PDB entry 8V8E | X-ray diffraction, 2.00 A resolution | chains A and C

# Chain A
Name: 3C-like proteinase nsp5
Organism: Severe acute respiratory syndrome coronavirus 2
Notes: EC 3.4.22.69; fragment: catalytic domain
UniProtKB: P0DTD1 (R1AB_SARS2); residues 1-199 here correspond to UniProt positions 3264-3462 (UniProt number = residue number + 3263)
Chain sequence (207 residues; numbered 1 to 207; the number before each row is that of its first residue):
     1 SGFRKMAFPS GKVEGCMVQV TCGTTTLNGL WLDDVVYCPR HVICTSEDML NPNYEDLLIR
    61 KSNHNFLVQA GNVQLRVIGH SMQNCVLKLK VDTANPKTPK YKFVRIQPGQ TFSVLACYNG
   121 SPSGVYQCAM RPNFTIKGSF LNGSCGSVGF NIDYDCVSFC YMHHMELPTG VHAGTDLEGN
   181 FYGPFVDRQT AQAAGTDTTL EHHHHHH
Disordered / not traced: 1-5, 191-207
Sequence notes: expression tag (200-207)
Residues lining bound ligands: ensitrelvir (7YY; 6-[(6-chloranyl-2-methyl-indazol-5-yl)amino]-3-[(1-methyl-1,2,4-triazol-3-yl)methyl]-1-[[2,4,5-tris(fluoranyl)phenyl]methyl]-1,3,5-triazine-2,4-dione): Thr24, Thr25, Thr26, Leu27, His41, Met49, Phe140, Leu141, Asn142, Gly143, Ser144, Cys145, His163, His164, Met165, Glu166, His172, Asp187, Arg188, Gln189
Curated features (UniProtKB/Swiss-Prot):
  - active site: His41 (For 3CL-PRO activity), Cys145 (Nucleophile)
  - cross-link (Glycyl lysine isopeptide (Lys-Gly)): Lys5 (interchain with G-Cter in ubiquitin), Lys90 (interchain with G-Cter in ubiquitin)

# Chain C
Name: peptide
Organism: Severe acute respiratory syndrome coronavirus 2
Chain sequence (9 residues; numbered 1 to 9; the number before each row is that of its first residue):
     1 GTDTTLEHH

# How chain A and chain C interact
Contacting residue pairs (11; chain A residue first):
  Thr21(A) - His8(C)
  Gly23(A) - Thr5(C)
  Gly23(A) - Leu6(C)
  Gly23(A) - Glu7(C)
  Gly23(A) - His8(C)  hydrogen bond (backbone-backbone)
  Thr24(A) - Leu6(C)
  Thr24(A) - His8(C)
  Arg60(A) - Asp3(C)
  Lys61(A) - Asp3(C)
  Leu67(A) - Glu7(C)
  Leu67(A) - His9(C)
Other interface residues (no listed pair), chain A (8 interface residues in all): Thr45, Asn65

# Overview
Chain A and chain C form an interface of 8 and 6 residues respectively, with 1 hydrogen bond. The
hydrogen-bonded pair Gly23(A)-His8(C) is a backbone contact. Ligands of chain A: ensitrelvir. Curated
annotation (UniProt) lists active-site residues His41(A) and Cys145(A) on chain A.
Chain A is 3C-like proteinase nsp5 and chain C is peptide, both from Severe acute respiratory syndrome
coronavirus 2; the structure, Room-temperature X-ray structure of SARS-CoV-2 main protease catalytic domain
(residues 1-199-6H) in complex with ensitrelvir (ESV), was determined by X-ray diffraction together with 8V7T,
8V7W and 8V8G from the same study.
